PDB entry 6BHY | X-ray diffraction, 2.04 A resolution | chain A

# Chain A
Molecule: Igh protein
From: Mus musculus
Reference sequence: Q58E56 (Q58E56_MOUSE); residues 210-447 here correspond to UniProt positions 240-477 (UniProt number = residue number + 30)
Amino-acid sequence (238 residues; row label = number of the first residue in the row):
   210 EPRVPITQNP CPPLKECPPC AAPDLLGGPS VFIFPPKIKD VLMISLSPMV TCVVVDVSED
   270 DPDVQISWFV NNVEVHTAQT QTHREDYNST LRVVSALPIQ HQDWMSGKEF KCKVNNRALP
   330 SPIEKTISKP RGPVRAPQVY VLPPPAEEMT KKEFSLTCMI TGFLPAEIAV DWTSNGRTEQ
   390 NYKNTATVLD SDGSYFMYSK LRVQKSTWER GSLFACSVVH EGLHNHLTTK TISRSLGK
Unresolved in the structure: 210-236, 446-447
Cystine bridges: Cys-261/Cys-321, Cys-367/Cys-425
Covalent attachments: N-acetylglucosamine (NAG) linked to Asn-297
Bound ions: Na+ site 1: Trp-313, Lys-317; Na+ site 2 near Glu-318 (its only coordinating residue here); Na+ site 3: Glu-376, Glu-430
What the authors report for this chain:
  - post-translational modification sites: Asn-297
  - conformationally variable residues (loop rearrangement, side-chain flip): Asp-269 to Pro-271, Asn-297
  - contacts within the chain: Glu-268/Arg-293, Arg-293/Asp-295 (hydrogen bond), Asp-295/Ser-298 (backbone contact)

# Overview
N-acetylglucosamine is covalently linked to Asn-297. The Na+ site 1 is built by Trp-313 and Lys-317. Glu-376
and Glu-430 form the Na+ site 3. From the paper: a modification site at Asn-297; conformational variability at
Asp-269 and Asn-297.
Chain A is Igh protein (Mus musculus); the structure, Mouse Immunoglobulin G 2c Fc fragment with single
GlcNAc, was determined by X-ray diffraction (same publication as 6BHQ).
